Entry 7KUI (electron microscopy, 3.40 A resolution); this record covers chains A and G of the 12 polymer chains in the assembly.

# Chain A (and G)
Name: Integrase
From: Rous sarcoma virus (strain Schmidt-Ruppin A)
Notes: EC 2.7.7.-, 3.1.-.-; chain G of this document is another copy of the same molecule, construct and numbering; everything in this record applies to it too
Reference sequence: P03354 (POL_RSVP); residues 1-278 here correspond to UniProt positions 1281-1558 (UniProt number = residue number + 1280)
Chain sequence (278 residues; row label = number of the first residue in the row):
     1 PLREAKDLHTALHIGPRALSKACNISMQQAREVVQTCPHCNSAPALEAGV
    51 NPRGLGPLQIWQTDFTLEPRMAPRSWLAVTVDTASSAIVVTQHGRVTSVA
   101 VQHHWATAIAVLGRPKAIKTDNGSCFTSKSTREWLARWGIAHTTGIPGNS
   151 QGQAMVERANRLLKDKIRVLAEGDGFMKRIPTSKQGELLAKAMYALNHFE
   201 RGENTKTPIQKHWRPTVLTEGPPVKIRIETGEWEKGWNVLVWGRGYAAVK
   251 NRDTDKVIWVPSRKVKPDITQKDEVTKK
Not modelled in the structure: 270-278 (chain G: 1-220, 270-278)
Sequence notes: conflict K166 (Arg1446 in P03354)
Ion coordination: Zn2+: H9, H13, C37, C40
Ligand contacts: ZZX ((6S)-2-(3-chloro-4-fluorobenzyl)-8-ethyl-10-hydroxy-N,6-dimethyl-1,9-dioxo-1,2,6,7,8,9-hexahydropyrazino[1',2':1,5]pyrrolo[2,3-d]pyridazine-4-carboxamide): D64, F65, D121, N122, S150, Q151, A154, E157
UniProt features mapped onto this chain:
  - DNA-binding region: P222 to T270 (Integrase-type)
  - region: D268 to K278 (Involved in homooctamerization)
  - binding site (Zn(2+)): H9, H13, C37, C40
  - binding site (Mg(2+)): D64, D121, E157
What the authors report for this chain:
  - mutagenesis - R263A: abolished binding to octameric CSC
  - mutagenesis - R263K: decreased binding to octameric CSC
  - mutagenesis - S262R: decreased binding to octameric CSC intasomes
  - mutagenesis - S262P: abolished expression

# How chain A and chain G interact
Residue-residue contacts (15):
  A43(A) with K266(G)
  A45(A) with P267(G)
  L46(A) with W233(G), hydrophobic; K266(G)
  E47(A) with S262(G); R263(G); V265(G)
  G49(A) with R244(G); G245(G)
  I146(A) with W259(G); V260(G); P261(G)
  N149(A) with P261(G)
  Q151(A) with R263(G), hydrogen bond
  I258(A) with R244(G)
Interface residues without a listed pair, chain A (14 interface residues in all): P38, N41, S42, W259, V260
Interface residues without a listed pair, chain G (13 interface residues in all): Y246, I269

# Overview
Chain A and chain G form an interface of 14 and 13 residues respectively, with 1 hydrogen bond. Its one
hydrogen-bonded contact is Q151(A)-R263(G). Chain A binds compound ZZX. From the paper: R263A of chain A
abolishes binding to octameric CSC; R263K of chain A reduces binding to octameric CSC; 4 substitutions were
tested in all.
Chain A and chain G are both Integrase (Rous sarcoma virus (strain Schmidt-Ruppin A)); the structure, Cryo-EM
structure of Rous sarcoma virus cleaved synaptic complex (CSC) with HIV-1 integrase strand transfer inhibitor
..., was determined by electron microscopy, deposited together with 7JN3 and 7KU7.
